2MFH - chains A and C of the 4 polymer chains in the assembly; structure by solution NMR.

Chain A (and C):
Name: Carbon storage regulator homolog
Organism: Pseudomonas fluorescens
Notes: chain C of this document is another copy of the same molecule, construct and numbering; everything in this record applies to it too
UniProtKB: Q5MXB2 (Q5MXB2_PSEFL); residues 1-59 here = UniProt positions 1-59
Amino-acid sequence (70 residues; row label = number of the first residue in the row):
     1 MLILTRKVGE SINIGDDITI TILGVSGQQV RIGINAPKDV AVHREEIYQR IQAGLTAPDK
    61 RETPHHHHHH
Unresolved in the structure: 60-70
Construct notes: expression tag (60-70)

How chain A and chain C interact:
Contacting residue pairs (72; chain A residue first):
  Met-1(A) / Ile-34(C)
  Leu-2(A) / Gly-33(C)
  Leu-2(A) / Ile-34(C)
  Leu-2(A) / Val-42(C)
  Ile-3(A) / Leu-23(C)
  Ile-3(A) / Arg-31(C)
  Ile-3(A) / Ile-32(C)
  Leu-4(A) / Val-30(C)
  Leu-4(A) / Arg-31(C)
  Leu-4(A) / Ile-32(C)
  Thr-5(A) / Gln-29(C)
  Thr-5(A) / Val-30(C)
  Thr-5(A) / Arg-31(C)
  Arg-6(A) / Gln-29(C)
  Arg-6(A) / Val-30(C)
  Arg-6(A) / Ile-32(C)
  Lys-7(A) / Gln-28(C)
  Lys-7(A) / Gln-29(C)
  Val-8(A) / Gln-28(C)
  Glu-10(A) / Arg-44(C)
  Ser-11(A) / Arg-44(C)
  Ser-11(A) / Glu-45(C)
  Ile-12(A) / His-43(C)
  Ile-12(A) / Arg-44(C)
  Ile-12(A) / Glu-45(C)
  Asn-13(A) / Val-42(C)
  Asn-13(A) / His-43(C)
  Asn-13(A) / Glu-45(C)
  Asn-13(A) / Tyr-48(C)
  Ile-14(A) / Ala-41(C)
  Gly-15(A) / Ala-41(C)
  Gly-15(A) / Tyr-48(C)
  Asp-16(A) / Tyr-48(C)
  Asp-16(A) / Gln-52(C)
  Asp-16(A) / Thr-56(C)
  Ile-20(A) / Ile-14(C)
  Leu-23(A) / Ile-3(C)
  Val-25(A) / Val-30(C)
  Gln-28(A) / Lys-7(C)
  Gln-28(A) / Val-8(C)
  Gln-29(A) / Thr-5(C)
  Gln-29(A) / Arg-6(C)
  Gln-29(A) / Lys-7(C)
  Val-30(A) / Thr-5(C)
  Val-30(A) / Arg-6(C)
  Val-30(A) / Val-25(C)
  Val-30(A) / Val-30(C)
  Arg-31(A) / Ile-3(C)
  Arg-31(A) / Leu-4(C)
  Arg-31(A) / Thr-5(C)
  Ile-32(A) / Ile-3(C)
  Ile-32(A) / Leu-4(C)
  Ile-32(A) / Ile-12(C)
  Gly-33(A) / Leu-2(C)
  Ile-34(A) / Met-1(C)
  Ile-34(A) / Leu-2(C)
  Ile-34(A) / Leu-4(C)
  Ala-41(A) / Ile-14(C)
  Ala-41(A) / Gly-15(C)
  Val-42(A) / Leu-2(C)
  Val-42(A) / Asn-13(C)
  His-43(A) / Ile-12(C)
  His-43(A) / Asn-13(C)
  Arg-44(A) / Arg-6(C)
  Arg-44(A) / Ile-12(C)
  Glu-45(A) / Ser-11(C)
  Glu-45(A) / Ile-12(C)
  Glu-45(A) / Asn-13(C)
  Tyr-48(A) / Asn-13(C)
  Tyr-48(A) / Gly-15(C)
  Tyr-48(A) / Asp-16(C)
  Gln-52(A) / Asp-16(C)
Also at the interface, not in a pair above, chain A (37 interface residues in all): Asp-17, Ile-18, Gly-27, Asn-35, Thr-56
Also at the interface, not in a pair above, chain C (35 interface residues in all): Ile-18, Ile-20, Ile-22, Asn-35

Overview:
Chain A and chain C form an interface of 37 and 35 residues respectively.
Chain A and chain C are both Carbon storage regulator homolog (Pseudomonas fluorescens); the structure,
Csr/Rsm protein-RNA recognition - A molecular affinity ruler: RsmZ(36-44)/RsmE(dimer) 2:1 complex, was
determined by solution NMR, deposited together with 2MFC, 2MFE, 2MFF and 2MFG.
